PDB entry 6ZLZ | X-ray diffraction, 3.52 A resolution | chains B and C of the 6 polymer chains in the assembly

== Chain B (and C) ==
Name: Capsid protein VP1
Source organism: Merkel cell polyomavirus
Notes: chain C of this document is another copy of the same molecule, construct and numbering; everything in this record applies to it too
UniProt: B0G0W3 (B0G0W3_9POLY); numbering as in UniProt (aligned over 1-423)
Sequence (423 residues; numbered 1 to 423; the number before each row is that of its first residue):
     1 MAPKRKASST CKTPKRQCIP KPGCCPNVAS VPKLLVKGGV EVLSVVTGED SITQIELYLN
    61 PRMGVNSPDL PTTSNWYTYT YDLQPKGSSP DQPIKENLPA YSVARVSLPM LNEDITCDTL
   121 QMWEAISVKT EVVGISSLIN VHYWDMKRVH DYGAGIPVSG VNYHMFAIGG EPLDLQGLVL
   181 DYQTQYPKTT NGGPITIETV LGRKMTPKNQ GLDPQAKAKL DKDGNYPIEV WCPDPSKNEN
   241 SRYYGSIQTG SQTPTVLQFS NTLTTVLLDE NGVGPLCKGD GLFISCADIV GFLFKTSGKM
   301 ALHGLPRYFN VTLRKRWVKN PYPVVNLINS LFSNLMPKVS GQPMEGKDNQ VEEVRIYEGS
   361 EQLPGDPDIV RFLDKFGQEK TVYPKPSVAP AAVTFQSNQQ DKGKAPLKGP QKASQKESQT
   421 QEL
Unresolved in the structure: 1-17, 389-423 (chain C: 1-17, 378-423)
Metal / ion sites: Ca2+ site 1: Glu56 (shared with 1 residue of chain A; Ser236(C), Glu239(C) of chain C); Ca2+ site 2: Ser236, Glu239 (shared with 1 residue of chain F)
What the authors report for this chain:
  - self-association interface (contacts with another copy of this molecule); pairs are residue here / residue on that copy: Cys18-Cys24 (disulfide), Cys25-Cys117 (disulfide)
  - Ca2+ coordination: Glu56, Ser236, Glu239, Glu353

== How chain B and chain C interact ==
Inter-chain disulfides: Cys25(B)-Cys117(C)
Pairs across the interface (108; chain B residue first):
  Cys25(B) with Cys117(C), disulfide
  Pro26(B) with Cys117(C); Thr119(C)
  Val28(B) with Trp317(C); Val318(C)
  Ala29(B) with Arg316(C)
  Pro32(B) with Asn271(C)
  Ser44(B) with Arg371(C), hydrogen bond (backbone-side chain)
  Val46(B) with Arg371(C)
  Glu56(B) with Ser236(C); Glu239(C)
  Tyr58(B) with Leu212(C), hydrophobic; Pro214(C)
  Asn60(B) with Leu212(C), hydrogen bond (side chain-backbone)
  Pro68(B) with Pro207(C), hydrophobic; Lys208(C)
  Ser74(B) with Pro207(C)
  Asn75(B) with Tyr182(C), hydrogen bond; Gln183(C); Gln210(C)
  Tyr77(B) with Pro207(C); Gln210(C)
  Thr78(B) with Gln210(C)
  Tyr79(B) with Leu180(C), hydrogen bond (side chain-backbone); Gln210(C)
  Ser107(B) with Phe372(C)
  Leu108(B) with Phe372(C)
  Pro109(B) with Arg371(C); Phe372(C), hydrophobic
  Met110(B) with Val370(C); Arg371(C), hydrogen bond (backbone-backbone); Leu373(C), hydrophobic
  Glu131(B) with Pro235(C); Tyr243(C), hydrogen bond
  Val133(B) with Cys232(C), hydrophobic
  Gly134(B) with Leu178(C); Cys232(C)
  Ile135(B) with Ile247(C)
  Ser136(B) with Tyr101(C); Tyr163(C); Ile228(C), hydrogen bond (side chain-backbone); Glu229(C); Trp231(C), hydrogen bond (side chain-backbone); Cys232(C)
  Ser137(B) with Leu178(C); Leu180(C); Glu229(C)
  Ile139(B) with Val161(C), hydrophobic; Ile228(C), hydrophobic; Glu229(C)
  Asn140(B) with Leu180(C); Glu229(C)
  Val141(B) with Leu83(C), hydrophobic
  His142(B) with Asp91(C), salt bridge; Glu229(C), salt bridge
  Tyr143(B) with Pro85(C); Asp181(C)
  Trp144(B) with Pro85(C); Lys86(C); Gly87(C), hydrogen bond (backbone-backbone); Ser88(C); Ser89(C)
  Met146(B) with Pro85(C)
  Arg148(B) with Gln84(C), hydrogen bond; Pro85(C)
  Val149(B) with Met300(C), hydrophobic
  His150(B) with Gly298(C), hydrogen bond (side chain-backbone); Met300(C)
  Tyr152(B) with Gln84(C); Ser297(C); Gly298(C); Lys299(C), hydrogen bond (backbone-backbone)
  Gly153(B) with Leu83(C); Gln84(C); Gly298(C)
  Ala154(B) with Leu83(C); Met300(C), hydrophobic
  Pro157(B) with Val161(C), hydrophobic; Thr249(C); Gly250(C)
  Val158(B) with Thr249(C), hydrogen bond (backbone-side chain)
  Ser159(B) with Thr249(C)
  Pro254(B) with Thr249(C); Thr253(C)
  Thr255(B) with Gln248(C); Thr249(C), hydrogen bond (backbone-backbone)
  Val256(B) with Ile247(C)
  Leu257(B) with Ser246(C); Ile247(C), hydrogen bond (backbone-backbone)
  Gln258(B) with Gly245(C); Ser246(C)
  Phe259(B) with Tyr163(C); Tyr243(C), hydrophobic; Tyr244(C); Gly245(C), hydrogen bond (backbone-backbone); Ser246(C)
  Ser260(B) with Tyr243(C), hydrogen bond (side chain-backbone); Tyr244(C)
  Asn261(B) with Asn238(C), hydrogen bond (side chain-backbone); Ser241(C), hydrogen bond (side chain-backbone); Arg242(C); Tyr243(C)
  Thr262(B) with Tyr244(C)
  Asp280(B) with Leu373(C)
  Pro306(B) with Leu178(C); Leu212(C), hydrophobic
  Tyr308(B) with Pro235(C), hydrophobic; Ser236(C)
Other interface residues (no listed pair), chain B (62 interface residues in all): Cys24, Asn27, Val45, Arg105, Leu138, Asp145, Asp151, Gly155
Other interface residues (no listed pair), chain C (66 interface residues in all): Pro93, Asn97, Asp114, Lys147, Met165, Gly211, Pro233, Ser251, Ile289, Phe292, Asp374, Phe376
From the paper, about this interface:
  - residue pairs: Cys25(B)-Cys117(C)

== Overview ==
Chain B and chain C form an interface of 62 and 66 residues respectively, with 1 disulfide bond, 19 hydrogen
bonds and 2 salt bridges. Polar contacts include His142(B)-Asp91(C), His142(B)-Glu229(C) and
Ser44(B)-Arg371(C). The authors report a contact between Cys25(B) and Cys117(C). The paper reports Ca2+
coordination by Glu56(B), Ser236(B) and Glu239(B) among others; a self-association interface involving
Cys18(B), Cys25(B) and Cys117(B).
Both chains are Capsid protein VP1 (Merkel cell polyomavirus). Entry 6ZLZ (Crystal Structure of Merkel Cell
Polyomavirus Virus-like Particle) was determined by X-ray diffraction together with 6ZML from the same study.
